PDB entry 1EZV | X-ray diffraction, 2.30 A resolution | chains A and B of the 11 polymer chains in the assembly

# Chain A
Molecule: Ubiquinol-cytochrome C reductase complex core protein I
Organism: Saccharomyces cerevisiae
Notes: EC 1.10.2.2
UniProtKB: P07256 (UQCR1_YEAST); aligned to UniProt positions 27-456 over residues 27-456 (the alignment contains insertions or deletions, so no single offset holds)
Amino-acid sequence (430 residues; numbered 27 to 456; the number before each row is that of its first residue):
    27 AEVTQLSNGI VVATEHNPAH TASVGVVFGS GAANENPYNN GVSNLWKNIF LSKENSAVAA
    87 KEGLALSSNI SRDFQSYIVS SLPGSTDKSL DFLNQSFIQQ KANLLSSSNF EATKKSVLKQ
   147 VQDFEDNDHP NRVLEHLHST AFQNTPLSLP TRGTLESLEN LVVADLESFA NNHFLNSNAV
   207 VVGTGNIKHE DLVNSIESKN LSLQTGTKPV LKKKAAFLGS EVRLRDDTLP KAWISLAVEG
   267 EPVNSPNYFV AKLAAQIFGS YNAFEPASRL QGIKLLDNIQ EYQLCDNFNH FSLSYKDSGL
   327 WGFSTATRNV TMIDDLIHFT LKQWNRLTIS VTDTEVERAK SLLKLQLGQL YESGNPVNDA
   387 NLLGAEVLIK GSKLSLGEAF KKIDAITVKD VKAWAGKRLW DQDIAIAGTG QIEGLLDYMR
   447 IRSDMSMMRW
Construct notes: conflict D152 (Glu153 in P07256)

# Chain B
Molecule: Ubiquinol-cytochrome C reductase complex core protein 2
Organism: Saccharomyces cerevisiae
Notes: EC 1.10.2.2
Amino-acid sequence (352 residues; row label = number of the first residue in the row):
    17 LTVSARDAPT KISTLAVKVH GGSRYATKDG VAHLLNRFNF QNTNTRSALK LVRESELLGG
    77 TFKSTLDREY ITLKATFLKD DLPYYVNALA DVLYKTAFKP HELTESVLPA ARYDYAVAEQ
   137 CPVKSAEDQL YAITFRKGLG NPLLYDGVER VSLQDIKDFA DKVYTKENLE VSGENVVEAD
   197 LKRFVDESLL STLPAGKSLV SKSEPKFFLG EENRVRFIGD SVAAIGIPVN KASLAQYEVL
   257 ANYLTSALSE LSGLISSAKL DKFTDGGLFT LFVRDQDSAV VSSNIKKIVA DLKKGKDLSP
   317 AINYTKLKNA VQNESVSSPI ELNFDAVKDF KLGKFNYVAV GDVSNLPYLD EL

# How chain A and chain B interact
Residue-residue contacts (54):
  H46(A) - A326(B)
  H46(A) - N329(B)
  H46(A) - V332(B)
  T47(A) - V327(B)
  K79(A) - A263(B)
  K79(A) - E266(B)  hydrogen bond (side chain-backbone)
  K79(A) - S268(B)
  S82(A) - A263(B)
  A83(A) - A263(B)
  A83(A) - L264(B)
  A86(A) - L264(B)  hydrophobic
  A86(A) - P316(B)
  A86(A) - Y320(B)
  K87(A) - L264(B)
  K87(A) - P316(B)
  G89(A) - Y320(B)
  G89(A) - L323(B)
  L90(A) - Y320(B)
  S107(A) - L323(B)
  L108(A) - L323(B)  hydrophobic
  N288(A) - Y129(B)
  F290(A) - Y129(B)  hydrophobic
  E291(A) - R53(B)  salt bridge
  P292(A) - S122(B)
  P292(A) - A126(B)  hydrophobic
  R295(A) - E121(B)
  L296(A) - A64(B)
  L296(A) - L65(B)
  L296(A) - V68(B)
  L296(A) - R69(B)  hydrogen bond (backbone-side chain)
  Q297(A) - R69(B)
  Q297(A) - E72(B)
  G298(A) - R69(B)
  G298(A) - E72(B)  hydrogen bond (backbone-side chain)
  R364(A) - E72(B)  salt bridge
  R364(A) - L73(B)
  S367(A) - E72(B)
  S367(A) - L73(B)  hydrogen bond (side chain-backbone)
  S367(A) - L74(B)
  S367(A) - G75(B)
  L368(A) - E72(B)
  L371(A) - G75(B)
  L371(A) - G76(B)
  L371(A) - T77(B)
  L371(A) - T92(B)
  L371(A) - F93(B)  hydrophobic
  G374(A) - I28(B)
  Q375(A) - T92(B)
  E378(A) - T26(B)  hydrogen bond
  E378(A) - K27(B)  hydrogen bond (side chain-backbone)
  E378(A) - I28(B)  hydrogen bond (side chain-backbone)
  G380(A) - N329(B)  hydrogen bond (backbone-side chain)
  G403(A) - K27(B)
  F406(A) - K27(B)
Also at the interface, not in a pair above, chain A (37 interface residues in all): A27, A91, S106, A293, T360, E363, K370, L402
Also at the interface, not in a pair above, chain B (38 interface residues in all): P25, Q57, L94, S265, G269, N319, K322

# In short
37 residues of chain A face 38 of chain B across their interface, with 8 hydrogen bonds and 2 salt bridges.
Polar contacts include E291(A)-R53(B), R364(A)-E72(B) and K79(A)-E266(B).
Here chain A is Ubiquinol-cytochrome C reductase complex core protein I and chain B is Ubiquinol-cytochrome C
reductase complex core protein 2, both from Saccharomyces cerevisiae. Entry 1EZV (Structure of the yeast
cytochrome BC1 complex co-crystallized with an antibody fv-fragment) was determined by X-ray diffraction.
